PDB entry 6GVL | X-ray diffraction, 2.05 A resolution | chains A and B

== Chain A ==
Name: Integrin beta-4
Organism: Homo sapiens
UniProt: P16144 (ITB4_HUMAN); residues 1457-1666 here correspond to UniProt positions 1527-1736 (UniProt number = residue number + 70)
Amino-acid sequence (214 residues; numbered 1453 to 1666; the number before each row is that of its first residue):
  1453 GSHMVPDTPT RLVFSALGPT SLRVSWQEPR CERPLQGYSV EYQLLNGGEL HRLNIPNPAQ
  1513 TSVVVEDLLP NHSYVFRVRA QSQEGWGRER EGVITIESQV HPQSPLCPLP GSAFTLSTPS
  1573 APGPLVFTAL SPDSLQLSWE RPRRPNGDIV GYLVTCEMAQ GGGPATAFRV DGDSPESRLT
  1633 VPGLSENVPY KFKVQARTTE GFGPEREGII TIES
Not modelled in the structure: 1453-1456, 1484-1485, 1552-1560
Differences from the reference sequence: expression tag (1453-1456)
Swiss-Prot annotation at these positions:
  - modified residue: Thr1460 (Phosphothreonine)
From the paper describing this entry:
  - mutagenesis - Q1479R, E1480R, R1482E/E1484R/R1485E, E1493R, N1498R, E1501R, R1504E, Q1512R, Q1535A, Q1535R, E1536A, E1536R, R1540A, R1540E, E1541R/E1543R, T1547R, S1556D, V1578R/T1580R, R1595E/R1596E, D1600R, P1616R/T1618R, R1621E/D1623R, E1628R/R1630E, T1632R/P1634R, S1637R/E1638R, F1654R, I1661R: unchanged binding to Dystonin (chain B)
  - mutagenesis - R1463A, R1463E, A1468D, A1468R, R1475A, R1475E, Q1535R/E1536R, R1540E/R1542E, R1542A, R1542E, P1576R: decreased binding to Dystonin (chain B)
  - mutagenesis - I1661R/T1663R (8-fold): increased binding to Dystonin (chain B)
  - contacts within the chain: Arg1463-Glu1659 (salt bridge), Pro1461-Arg1542 (hydrogen bond)
  - mutagenesis - R1463A, R1463E: decreased localization to BP230
  - mutagenesis - T1663R: unchanged localization to BP230

== Chain B ==
Name: Dystonin
UniProt: Q03001 (DYST_HUMAN), isoform Q03001-8; residues 26-55 here = UniProt positions 26-55
Amino-acid sequence (30 residues; numbered 26 to 55; the number before each row is that of its first residue):
    26 DSNENLLLVH CGPTLINSCI SFGSESFDGH
Not modelled in the structure: 26, 50-55
From the paper describing this entry:
  - mutagenesis - S27D, S43D, S49D, S51D: unchanged binding to Integrin beta-4 (chain A)
  - mutagenesis - S46D: abolished binding to Integrin beta-4 (chain A)
  - mutagenesis - S46A: increased binding to Integrin beta-4 (chain A)

== Interface between chain A and chain B ==
Residue-residue contacts (79; chain A residue first):
  Thr1462(A) with Gly48(B); Ser49(B), hydrogen bond (backbone-backbone)
  Arg1463(A) with Ser46(B), hydrogen bond; Phe47(B); Ser49(B)
  Leu1464(A) with Ile45(B); Ser46(B); Phe47(B), hydrogen bond (backbone-backbone)
  Val1465(A) with Ile45(B); Ser46(B)
  Phe1466(A) with Cys44(B); Ile45(B), hydrogen bond (backbone-backbone); Phe47(B), hydrophobic
  Ser1467(A) with Cys44(B)
  Ala1468(A) with Asn42(B)
  Arg1542(A) with Phe47(B); Gly48(B)
  Gly1544(A) with Phe47(B)
  Val1545(A) with Phe47(B)
  Leu1561(A) with Pro38(B), hydrophobic
  Pro1562(A) with Pro38(B); Thr39(B); Leu40(B), hydrogen bond (backbone-backbone)
  Gly1563(A) with Leu40(B)
  Ser1564(A) with Leu40(B), hydrogen bond (backbone-backbone); Asn42(B)
  Phe1566(A) with Asn42(B), hydrogen bond (backbone-side chain)
  Thr1567(A) with Leu40(B); Asn42(B)
  Leu1568(A) with Ser43(B); Ile45(B), hydrophobic
  Ser1569(A) with Ile45(B)
  Thr1570(A) with Ile45(B); Phe47(B)
  Leu1577(A) with Thr39(B); Leu40(B); Ile41(B), hydrogen bond (backbone-backbone)
  Val1578(A) with Pro38(B), hydrophobic; Thr39(B)
  Phe1579(A) with Leu32(B), hydrophobic; Gly37(B); Pro38(B); Thr39(B), hydrogen bond (backbone-backbone); Ile41(B), hydrophobic
  Thr1580(A) with Gly37(B); Pro38(B)
  Ala1581(A) with Leu32(B), hydrophobic; Leu33(B); Val34(B); His35(B)
  Ser1583(A) with Val34(B)
  Pro1641(A) with Glu29(B)
  Pro1656(A) with Ser46(B); Phe47(B), hydrophobic
  Glu1657(A) with Cys44(B); Ile45(B); Ser46(B), hydrogen bond (backbone-backbone)
  Arg1658(A) with Ser43(B), hydrogen bond; Cys44(B); Ile45(B)
  Glu1659(A) with Ser43(B); Cys44(B), hydrogen bond (backbone-backbone); Ser46(B)
  Ile1661(A) with Ser27(B); Asn28(B); Glu29(B); Asn30(B), hydrogen bond (backbone-backbone)
  Ile1662(A) with Asn30(B); Leu32(B), hydrophobic
  Thr1663(A) with Glu29(B); Asn30(B), hydrogen bond (backbone-backbone); Leu31(B); Leu32(B), hydrogen bond (backbone-backbone)
  Ile1664(A) with Leu32(B)
  Glu1665(A) with Leu31(B); Leu32(B), hydrogen bond (backbone-backbone); Leu33(B); Val34(B), hydrogen bond (backbone-backbone)
  Ser1666(A) with Leu33(B)
Also at the interface, not in a pair above, chain A (45 interface residues in all): Glu1543, Ile1546, Ser1572, Ala1573, Pro1576, Leu1582, Pro1584, Leu1587, Gly1660
The authors on this interface:
  - specific contacts: Arg1542(A)-Gly48(B), Pro1576(A)-Leu40(B), Thr1663(A)-Glu29(B), Asn30(B)-Ile1661(A) (hydrogen bond), Asn42(B)-Phe1566(A) (hydrogen bond), Ser46(B)-Arg1463(A)
  - interface residues, chain A: Thr1462(A), Pro1562(A), Phe1566(A)
  - interface residues, chain B: Glu29(B), Leu32(B), Val34(B), Pro38(B), Thr39(B), Ile41(B), Ser43(B), Cys44(B), Ile45(B), Phe47(B)
  - hot spots on chain B (mutagenesis) - T39D (3-fold): decreased binding to Integrin beta-4 (chain A)

== In short ==
45 residues of chain A face 22 of chain B across their interface, with 17 hydrogen bonds. Polar contacts
include Arg1463(A)-Ser46(B), Phe1566(A)-Asn42(B) and Arg1658(A)-Ser43(B). The authors report contacts between
Arg1542(A) and Gly48(B), Pro1576(A) and Leu40(B) and Thr1663(A) and Glu29(B) among others; hydrogen bonds
between Asn30(B) and Ile1661(A) and Asn42(B) and Phe1566(A). From the paper: R1463A, R1463E and A1468D of
chain A, among others, reduce binding to Dystonin (chain B); interface residues Thr1462(A), Pro1562(A) and
Glu29(B) among others; 47 substitutions were tested in all.
Chain A is Integrin beta-4 (Homo sapiens) and chain B is Dystonin; the structure, Second pair of Fibronectin
type III domains of integrin beta4 bound to the bullous pemphigoid antigen ..., was determined by X-ray
diffraction (same publication as 6GVK).
